Entry 6X2S (X-ray diffraction, 2.50 A resolution); this record covers chains A and B of the 4 polymer chains in the assembly.

# Chain A
Name: GTP-binding nuclear protein Ran
Source organism: Homo sapiens
UniProt: P62826 (RAN_HUMAN); residues 1-216 here = UniProt positions 1-216
Amino-acid sequence (216 residues; each row starts with the number of its first residue):
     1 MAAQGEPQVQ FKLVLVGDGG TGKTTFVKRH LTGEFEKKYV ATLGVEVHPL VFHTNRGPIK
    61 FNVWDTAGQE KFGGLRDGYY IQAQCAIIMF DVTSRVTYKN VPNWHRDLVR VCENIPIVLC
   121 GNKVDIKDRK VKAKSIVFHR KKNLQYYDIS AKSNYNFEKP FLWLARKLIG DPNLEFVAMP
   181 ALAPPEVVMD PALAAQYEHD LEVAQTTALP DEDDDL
Not modelled in the structure: 1-8, 187-189
Metal / ion sites: Mg2+: Thr24, Thr42 (together with GMP-PNP)
Residues lining bound ligands: GMP-PNP (GNP; phosphoaminophosphonic acid-guanylate ester): Gly17, Asp18, Gly19, Gly20, Thr21, Gly22, Lys23, Thr24, Thr25, Phe35, Glu36, Lys37, Lys38, Tyr39, Val40, Ala41, Thr42, Thr66, Ala67, Gly68, Gln69, Asn122, Lys123, Asp125, Ile126, Ser150, Ala151, Lys152
Curated features (UniProtKB/Swiss-Prot):
  - region: Lys37 to Val45 (Switch-I), Gly68 to Gln84 (Switch-II), Asp211 to Leu216 (Interaction with RANBP1)
  - binding site (GTP): Asp18 to Thr25, Glu36 to Thr42, Gly68, Asn122 to Asp125, Ser150 to Lys152
  - site: Gln69 (Essential for GTP hydrolysis)
  - modified residue: Ala2 (N-acetylalanine), Thr24 (Phosphothreonine), Lys37 (N6-acetyllysine), Lys60 (N6-acetyllysine), Lys71 (N6-acetyllysine), Lys99 (N6-acetyllysine), Lys134 (N6-acetyllysine), Lys159 (N6-acetyllysine)
  - cross-link (Glycyl lysine isopeptide (Lys-Gly)): Lys71 (interchain with G-Cter in SUMO2), Lys152 (interchain with G-Cter in SUMO2)
  - mutagenesis: Gly19 (G19V: Blocks DNA replication; when associated with L-69), Thr24 (T24L: Has low binding affinity for GTP and GDP. Almost completely abolishes interaction with BIRC5; T24N: Has low binding affinity for GTP and GDP. Decreases nuclear import of proteins and RNA ...), Thr25 (T25A: Minor effect on the interaction with the alpha phosphate group of bound GTP), Lys37 (K37Q: Mimics acetylation; enhances the nuclear export of RELA/p65; K37R: Decreased acetylation), Tyr39 (Y39A: Abolishes steric hindrance that traps the essential Q-69 in an unreactive position, and causes slow GTP hydrolysis in wild-type ...), Gln69 (Q69L: Strongly decreased GTPase activity. Probably locked in the GTP-bound form. Loss of interaction with NUTF2. Decreases nuclear location and leads to cytoplasmic location during interphase ...), Glu70 (E70A: Strongly decreases the relase of bound GDP), Arg76 (R76E: Probable loss of interaction with NUTF2. Loss of transport to the nucleus), Lys134 (K134Q: Loss of normal mitotic chromosome segregation and defective mitotic spindle orientation; K134R: Loss of normal mitotic chromosome segregation and formation of sister chromatid bridges), Asp211 to Leu216 (No effect on GTPase activity. Abolishes interaction with RANBP1)

# Chain B
Name: Ran-specific GTPase-activating protein 1
Source organism: Saccharomyces cerevisiae
UniProt: P41920 (YRB1_YEAST); residue numbers follow UniProt; this construct covers 62-201
Amino-acid sequence (140 residues; each row starts with the number of its first residue):
    62 DIHFEPVVHL EKVDVKTMEE DEEVLYKVRA KLFRFDADAK EWKERGTGDC KFLKNKKTNK
   122 VRILMRRDKT LKICANHIIA PEYTLKPNVG SDRSWVYACT ADIAEGEAEA FTFAIRFGSK
   182 ENADKFKEEF EKAQEINKKA
Not modelled in the structure: 62-63, 69-77, 201

# How chain A and chain B interact
Residue-residue contacts (95; chain A residue first):
  Arg29(A) - Glu105(B)  salt bridge
  Leu31(A) - Glu166(B)
  Thr32(A) - Arg95(B)
  Thr32(A) - Glu105(B)
  Thr32(A) - Arg106(B)
  Thr32(A) - Arg128(B)  hydrogen bond (backbone-side chain)
  Gly33(A) - Glu105(B)
  Gly33(A) - Arg106(B)
  Gly33(A) - Arg128(B)
  Glu34(A) - Arg95(B)  salt bridge
  Glu34(A) - Lys104(B)
  Glu34(A) - Glu105(B)  hydrogen bond (backbone-backbone)
  Lys38(A) - Glu102(B)  salt bridge
  Val51(A) - Lys133(B)  hydrogen bond (backbone-side chain)
  Phe52(A) - Lys133(B)
  Phe157(A) - Lys130(B)
  Phe157(A) - Thr131(B)
  Glu158(A) - Lys130(B)
  Phe176(A) - Leu132(B)
  Val177(A) - Leu132(B)
  Ala178(A) - Arg127(B)
  Ala178(A) - Leu132(B)
  Met179(A) - Thr78(B)
  Met179(A) - Arg127(B)  hydrogen bond (backbone-side chain)
  Met179(A) - Leu132(B)
  Met179(A) - Lys133(B)
  Met179(A) - Ile134(B)
  Pro180(A) - Thr78(B)
  Pro180(A) - Met79(B)  hydrophobic
  Ala181(A) - Thr78(B)  hydrogen bond (backbone-backbone)
  Ala181(A) - Met79(B)
  Ala181(A) - Arg123(B)
  Ala181(A) - Leu125(B)  hydrophobic
  Ala181(A) - Arg127(B)
  Ala181(A) - Ile134(B)  hydrophobic
  Leu182(A) - Met79(B)  hydrophobic
  Leu182(A) - Arg123(B)  hydrogen bond (backbone-side chain)
  Leu182(A) - Asn137(B)  hydrogen bond (backbone-side chain)
  Leu182(A) - Ile164(B)
  Ala183(A) - Ile164(B)
  Pro184(A) - Arg123(B)
  Pro184(A) - Asn137(B)
  Pro184(A) - His138(B)
  Pro184(A) - Ile139(B)
  Pro184(A) - Ile164(B)  hydrophobic
  Pro185(A) - Ile139(B)
  Pro185(A) - Ala162(B)  hydrophobic
  Pro185(A) - Ile164(B)
  Pro185(A) - Ala169(B)  hydrophobic
  Glu186(A) - Ile139(B)
  Glu186(A) - Ala141(B)
  Tyr197(A) - Thr161(B)
  Tyr197(A) - Ala171(B)
  Leu201(A) - Lys147(B)
  Leu201(A) - Val157(B)  hydrophobic
  Leu201(A) - Tyr158(B)  hydrophobic
  Leu201(A) - Ala159(B)
  Ala204(A) - Trp103(B)
  Ala204(A) - Asn149(B)  hydrogen bond (backbone-side chain)
  Ala204(A) - Thr173(B)
  Gln205(A) - Lys147(B)
  Gln205(A) - Pro148(B)
  Gln205(A) - Asn149(B)  hydrogen bond (backbone-side chain)
  Gln205(A) - Val150(B)  hydrogen bond (backbone-backbone)
  Thr206(A) - Val150(B)
  Thr207(A) - Phe96(B)
  Thr207(A) - Lys101(B)
  Thr207(A) - Trp103(B)  hydrogen bond (backbone-side chain)
  Thr207(A) - Asn149(B)  hydrogen bond (backbone-side chain)
  Ala208(A) - Trp103(B)
  Ala208(A) - Asn149(B)
  Ala208(A) - Val150(B)
  Leu209(A) - Trp103(B)  hydrophobic
  Leu209(A) - Asn149(B)  hydrogen bond (backbone-side chain)
  Leu209(A) - Ser155(B)
  Leu209(A) - Ala175(B)  hydrophobic
  Leu209(A) - Arg177(B)
  Pro210(A) - Phe94(B)  hydrophobic
  Pro210(A) - Trp103(B)
  Pro210(A) - Arg177(B)  hydrogen bond (backbone-side chain)
  Asp211(A) - Arg177(B)  hydrogen bond (backbone-side chain)
  Glu212(A) - Gly151(B)
  Glu212(A) - Ser152(B)  hydrogen bond
  Glu212(A) - Arg154(B)  salt bridge
  Glu212(A) - Arg177(B)  salt bridge
  Asp214(A) - Arg154(B)  hydrogen bond (backbone-side chain)
  Asp215(A) - Gly179(B)
  Leu216(A) - Arg90(B)
  Leu216(A) - Ala91(B)
  Leu216(A) - Lys92(B)
  Leu216(A) - Thr108(B)
  Leu216(A) - Arg154(B)
  Leu216(A) - Arg177(B)  hydrogen bond (backbone-side chain)
  Leu216(A) - Phe178(B)
  Leu216(A) - Gly179(B)
Other interface residues (no listed pair), chain A (42 interface residues in all): His30, Phe35, Leu50, Glu198, Asp200, Val203, Asp213
Other interface residues (no listed pair), chain B (54 interface residues in all): Glu80, Asp129, Pro142, Ala165

# Overview
42 residues of chain A and 54 residues of chain B are in contact, with 18 hydrogen bonds and 5 salt bridges.
Among the polar pairs are Arg29(A)-Glu105(B), Glu34(A)-Arg95(B) and Lys38(A)-Glu102(B). Chain A binds GMP-PNP.
Chain A is GTP-binding nuclear protein Ran (Homo sapiens) and chain B is Ran-specific GTPase-activating
protein 1 (Saccharomyces cerevisiae); the structure, Crystal Structure of Mek1(NQ)NES peptide bound to CRM,
was determined by X-ray diffraction, deposited together with 6X2M, 6X2O, 6X2P, 6X2R, 6X2U, 6X2V and 3 further
entries.
